5FNV - chains D and E of the 6 polymer chains in the assembly; structure by X-ray diffraction, 2.61 A resolution.

Chain D:
Name: Tubulin beta chain
From: Rattus norvegicus
UniProt: P02554 (TBB_PIG); residues 1-445 here = UniProt positions 1-445
Sequence (445 residues; row label = number of the first residue in the row):
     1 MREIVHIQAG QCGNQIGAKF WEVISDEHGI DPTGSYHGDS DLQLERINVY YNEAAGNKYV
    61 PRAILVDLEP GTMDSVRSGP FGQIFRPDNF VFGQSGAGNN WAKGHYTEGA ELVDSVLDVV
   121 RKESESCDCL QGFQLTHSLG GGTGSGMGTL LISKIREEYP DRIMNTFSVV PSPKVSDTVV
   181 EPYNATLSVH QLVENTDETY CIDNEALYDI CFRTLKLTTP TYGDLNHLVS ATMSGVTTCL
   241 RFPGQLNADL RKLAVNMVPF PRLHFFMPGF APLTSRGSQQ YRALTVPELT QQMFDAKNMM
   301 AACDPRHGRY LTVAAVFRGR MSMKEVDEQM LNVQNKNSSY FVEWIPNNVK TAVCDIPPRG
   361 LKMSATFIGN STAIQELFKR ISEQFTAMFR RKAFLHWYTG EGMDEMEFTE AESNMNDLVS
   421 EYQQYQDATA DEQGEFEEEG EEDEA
Not modelled in the structure: 1, 274-283, 431-445
Small-molecule neighbours: GTP (guanosine-5'-triphosphate): Gly10, Gln11, Cys12, Gln15, Ile16, Asp67, Glu69, Gly96, Ala97, Gly98, Asn99, Ser138, Gly140, Gly141, Gly142, Thr143, Gly144, Ser145, Val169, Pro171, Val175, Ser176, Glu181, Asn204, Leu207, Tyr222, Leu225, Asn226
Swiss-Prot annotation at these positions:
  - motif: Met1 to Ile4 (MREI motif)
  - binding site (GTP): Gln11, Glu69, Ser138, Gly142, Thr143, Gly144, Asn204, Asn226
  - binding site (Mg(2+)): Glu69
  - modified residue: Ser40 (Phosphoserine), Lys58 (N6-acetyllysine), Ser172 (Phosphoserine), Thr285 (Phosphothreonine), Thr290 (Phosphothreonine), Arg318 (Omega-N-methylarginine), Glu438 (5-glutamyl polyglutamate)
  - cross-link (Glycyl lysine isopeptide (Lys-Gly)): Lys58 (interchain with G-Cter in ubiquitin), Lys324 (interchain with G-Cter in ubiquitin)
  - natural variant: His37 (H37V: In 2nd form), Asn48 (N48S: In 2nd form), Ala55 to Asn57 (sequence variant, change not given here; In 2nd form), Ser275 (S275A: In 2nd form)

Chain E:
Name: Stathmin-4
From: Sus scrofa
Notes: fragment: stathmin-like domain, residues 49-189
UniProt: P63043 (STMN4_RAT); residues 5-145 here correspond to UniProt positions 49-189 (UniProt number = residue number + 44)
Sequence (143 residues; numbered 3 to 145; the number before each row is that of its first residue):
     3 MADMEVIELN KCTSGQSFEV ILKPPSFDGV PEFNASLPRR RDPSLEEIQK KLEAAEERRK
    63 YQEAELLKHL AEKREHEREV IQKAIEENNN FIKMAKEKLA QKMESNKENR EAHLAAMLER
   123 LQEKDKHAEE VRKNKELKEE ASR
Not modelled in the structure: 3-5, 28-43, 141-145
Sequence notes: expression tag (3-4)
Swiss-Prot annotation at these positions:
  - modified residue: Ser46 (Phosphoserine)

How chain D and chain E interact:
Residue-residue contacts - 26 pairs, chain D then chain E:
  Tyr106(D) - His129(E)  hydrogen bond
  Tyr106(D) - Ala130(E)  hydrophobic
  Tyr106(D) - Val133(E)  hydrophobic
  Tyr106(D) - Arg134(E)  hydrogen bond (backbone-side chain)
  Thr107(D) - Lys137(E)
  Ala110(D) - Arg134(E)
  Ser153(D) - Leu123(E)
  Ser153(D) - Lys126(E)
  Lys154(D) - Asp127(E)  salt bridge
  Arg156(D) - Met119(E)
  Arg156(D) - Leu123(E)
  Glu157(D) - Leu120(E)
  Glu157(D) - Leu123(E)
  Glu157(D) - Asp127(E)
  Pro160(D) - Leu116(E)  hydrophobic
  Pro160(D) - Met119(E)  hydrophobic
  Gln191(D) - Lys126(E)  hydrogen bond
  Asn195(D) - Leu123(E)
  Gly400(D) - Lys137(E)
  Glu401(D) - Val133(E)
  Glu401(D) - Lys137(E)  salt bridge
  Gly402(D) - Val133(E)
  Gly402(D) - Asn136(E)  hydrogen bond (backbone-side chain)
  Gly402(D) - Lys137(E)
  Met403(D) - Val133(E)
  Glu407(D) - His129(E)  salt bridge
Other interface residues (no listed pair), chain D (16 interface residues in all): Asp161
Other interface residues (no listed pair), chain E (13 interface residues in all): Arg112

In short:
16 residues of chain D and 13 residues of chain E are in contact, with 4 hydrogen bonds and 3 salt bridges.
Among the polar pairs are Lys154(D)-Asp127(E), Glu401(D)-Lys137(E) and Glu407(D)-His129(E). Chain D binds GTP.
Here chain D is Tubulin beta chain (Rattus norvegicus) and chain E is Stathmin-4 (Sus scrofa). Entry 5FNV (a
new complex structure of tubulin with an alpha-beta unsaturated lactone) was determined by X-ray diffraction,
deposited together with 5JQG.
